6JWP - chains C and D of the 5 polymer chains in the assembly; structure by X-ray diffraction, 3.20 A resolution.

# Chain C
Molecule: Protein MEH1
Source organism: Saccharomyces cerevisiae S288c
UniProtKB: Q02205 (MEH1_YEAST); residue numbers follow UniProt; this construct covers 33-96, 121-184
Chain sequence (129 residues; each row starts with the number of its first residue; note: 24 numbers in that range are skipped by the numbering (no residue carries them; nothing is unmodelled there)):
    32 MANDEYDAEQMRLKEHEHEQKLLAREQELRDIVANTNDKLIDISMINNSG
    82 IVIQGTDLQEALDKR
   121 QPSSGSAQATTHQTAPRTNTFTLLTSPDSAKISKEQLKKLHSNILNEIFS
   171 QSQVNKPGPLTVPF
Not modelled in the structure: 32-42, 121-138
Differences from the reference sequence: initiating methionine (32)
Swiss-Prot annotation at these positions:
  - modified residue (Phosphoserine): Ser146, Ser149
What the authors report for this chain:
  - mutagenesis - L53D/L54D: unchanged co-localization with GTP-binding protein GTR2

# Chain D
Molecule: Ego2
Source organism: Saccharomyces cerevisiae S288c
UniProtKB: Q3E830 (YC075_YEAST); residue numbers follow UniProt; this construct covers 1-75
Chain sequence (75 residues; numbered 1 to 75; the number before each row is that of its first residue):
     1 MEAEKQSDIKGTIAFDTHGNVIESTGVGSQRIEDIGDLSKVTLDAEGFAQ
    51 VQGDSLLVHLYKRNDITLAVYTSAQ
Not modelled in the structure: 1-7, 75

# How chain C and chain D interact
Residue-residue contacts - 46 pairs, chain C then chain D:
  Thr87(C) - His18(D)
  Thr87(C) - Asn20(D)
  Asp88(C) - Asn20(D)
  Asp88(C) - Val21(D)  hydrogen bond (side chain-backbone)
  Asp88(C) - Ile32(D)
  Leu89(C) - Gly19(D)
  Leu89(C) - Ile35(D)  hydrophobic
  Leu89(C) - Gly36(D)
  Ala92(C) - Ile32(D)  hydrophobic
  Ala92(C) - Glu33(D)
  Asn139(C) - Asp37(D)  hydrogen bond
  Thr140(C) - Asp37(D)
  Thr140(C) - Gly53(D)
  Phe141(C) - Gln52(D)
  Phe141(C) - Gly53(D)
  Phe141(C) - Val58(D)  hydrophobic
  Thr142(C) - Val51(D)
  Thr142(C) - Gln52(D)  hydrogen bond (backbone-backbone)
  Leu143(C) - Thr42(D)
  Leu143(C) - Gln50(D)
  Leu143(C) - Val51(D)  hydrophobic
  Leu144(C) - Gln50(D)  hydrogen bond (backbone-backbone)
  Ser149(C) - Gln50(D)
  Ser149(C) - Leu57(D)
  Ala150(C) - Gln50(D)
  Ala150(C) - His59(D)
  Lys151(C) - His59(D)
  Ile152(C) - His59(D)
  Ile152(C) - Val70(D)  hydrophobic
  Ile152(C) - Thr72(D)
  Lys154(C) - Glu46(D)  salt bridge
  Lys154(C) - Phe48(D)
  Leu157(C) - Phe48(D)  hydrophobic
  Leu157(C) - His59(D)
  Leu157(C) - Leu60(D)
  Leu157(C) - Val70(D)  hydrophobic
  Lys158(C) - Phe48(D)
  Lys158(C) - Tyr61(D)
  Leu160(C) - Leu68(D)  hydrophobic
  His161(C) - Tyr61(D)
  His161(C) - Arg63(D)
  His161(C) - Ile66(D)  hydrogen bond (side chain-backbone)
  His161(C) - Leu68(D)
  Ile164(C) - Glu23(D)
  Leu165(C) - Ile66(D)  hydrophobic
  Ile168(C) - Ile22(D)  hydrophobic
Other interface residues (no listed pair), chain C (26 interface residues in all): Gly86, Leu93, Lys95, Ser146
Other interface residues (no listed pair), chain D (35 interface residues in all): Ser29, Gln30, Arg31, Asp34, Leu38, Val41, Asp54
From the paper, about this interface:
  - pairs named by the authors: Leu38(D)-Phe141(C) (hydrophobic contact), Val51(D)-Phe141(C) (hydrophobic contact), Val58(D)-Phe141(C) (hydrophobic contact)
  - interface residues, chain C: Leu89(C), Ala92(C), Phe141(C), Thr142(C), Leu144(C)
  - interface residues, chain D: Ile32(D), Ile35(D), Gln50(D), Gln52(D)

# Summary
The interface between chain C and chain D involves 26 residues on one side and 35 on the other; the contacts
include 5 hydrogen bonds and 1 salt bridge. Polar contacts include Lys154(C)-Glu46(D), Asp88(C)-Val21(D) and
Asn139(C)-Asp37(D). The paper describes hydrophobic contacts between Leu38(D) and Phe141(C), Val51(D) and
Phe141(C) and Val58(D) and Phe141(C). From the paper: L53D/L54D of chain C leave co-localization with
GTP-binding protein GTR2 unchanged; interface residues Leu89(C), Ala92(C) and Ile32(D) among others.
Chain C is Protein MEH1 and chain D is Ego2, both from Saccharomyces cerevisiae S288c; the structure, crystal
structure of EGOC, was determined by X-ray diffraction.
